Entry 6AXK (X-ray diffraction, 2.10 A resolution); this record covers chains A and E of the 3 polymer chains in the assembly.

[Chain A]
Protein: Fab311 heavy chain
From: Homo sapiens
Amino-acid sequence (224 residues; numbered 1 to 216 plus 8 insertion-coded residues; the number before each row is that of its first residue; a row labelled like 82A-82C holds insertion residues (82A, then the next letters in order)):
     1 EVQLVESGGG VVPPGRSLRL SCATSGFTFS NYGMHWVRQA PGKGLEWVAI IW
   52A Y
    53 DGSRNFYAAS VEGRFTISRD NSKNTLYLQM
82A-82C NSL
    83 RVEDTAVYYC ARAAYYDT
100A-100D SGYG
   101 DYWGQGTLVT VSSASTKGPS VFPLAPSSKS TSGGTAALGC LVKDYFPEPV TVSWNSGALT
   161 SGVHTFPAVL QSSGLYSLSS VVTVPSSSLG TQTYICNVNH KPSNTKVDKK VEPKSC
Unresolved in the structure: 216
Cystine bridges: Cys22-Cys92, Cys140-Cys196
Modified residues: Glu1 (pyroglutamic acid; PCA)

[Chain E]
Protein: Ace-asn-pro-asn-ala-asn-pro-asn-ala-asn-pro-asn
Amino-acid sequence (14 residues; row label = number of the first residue in the row):
     1 XNPNANPNAN PNAX
Unresolved in the structure: 13-14
Modified residues: ACE (acetyl group) at position 1; NH2 (amino group) at position 14
Reported in the primary citation:
  - contacts within the chain: Asn6-Asn8 (hydrogen bond)

[Interface between chain A and chain E]
Contacting residue pairs (25):
  Asn31(A) - Asn8(E)
  Asn31(A) - Ala9(E)  hydrogen bond (backbone-backbone)
  Tyr32(A) - Asn8(E)
  Gly33(A) - Pro7(E)  hydrogen bond (backbone-backbone)
  Gly33(A) - Asn8(E)  hydrogen bond (backbone-side chain)
  Ile50(A) - Pro7(E)  hydrophobic
  Trp52(A) - Asn2(E)
  Trp52(A) - Ala5(E)
  Trp52(A) - Asn6(E)
  Trp52(A) - Pro7(E)
  Tyr52A(A) - Pro7(E)  hydrogen bond (backbone-backbone)
  Tyr52A(A) - Asn8(E)
  Tyr52A(A) - Ala9(E)
  Phe58(A) - ACE_1(E)
  Phe58(A) - Asn2(E)
  Phe58(A) - Pro3(E)  hydrophobic
  Ala95(A) - Pro7(E)  hydrophobic
  Ala95(A) - Asn8(E)  hydrogen bond (backbone-side chain)
  Ala96(A) - Asn8(E)
  Ala96(A) - Asn12(E)
  Tyr97(A) - Asn4(E)  hydrogen bond (side chain-backbone)
  Tyr97(A) - Asn6(E)
  Tyr97(A) - Asn12(E)  hydrogen bond (backbone-side chain)
  Thr100(A) - Asn4(E)  hydrogen bond (backbone-side chain)
  Ser100A(A) - Asn4(E)
Other interface residues (no listed pair), chain A (14 interface residues in all): Gly100B, Tyr100C
Other interface residues (no listed pair), chain E (11 interface residues in all): Asn10
The authors on this interface:
  - epitope / paratope residues, chain A: Trp52(A), Phe58(A)
  - epitope / paratope residues, chain E: Pro3(E), Asn4(E), Ala5(E), Pro7(E)

[Overview]
Chain A and chain E form an interface of 14 and 11 residues respectively; the contacts include 8 hydrogen
bonds. Among the polar pairs are Gly33(A)-Asn8(E), Ala95(A)-Asn8(E) and Tyr97(A)-Asn4(E). The paper reports
epitope/paratope residues Trp52(A), Phe58(A) and Pro3(E) among others; contacts within the chain involving
Asn6(E) and Asn8(E).
Chain A is Fab311 heavy chain (Homo sapiens) and chain E is Ace-asn-pro-asn-ala-asn-pro-asn-ala-asn-pro-asn;
the structure, Crystal structure of Fab311 complex, was determined by X-ray diffraction, deposited together
with 6AXL.
